PDB entry 6XP1 | X-ray diffraction, 1.75 A resolution | chains A and C of the 5 polymer chains in the assembly

# Chain A (and C)
Protein: Pyrroline-5-carboxylate reductase 1, mitochondrial
Organism: Homo sapiens
Notes: EC 1.5.1.2; chain C of this document is another copy of the same molecule, construct and numbering; everything in this record applies to it too
Reference sequence: P32322 (P5CR1_HUMAN); residues 1-300 here = UniProt positions 1-300
Chain sequence (322 residues; numbered -21 to 300; the number before each row is that of its first residue; numbers below 1 keep their minus sign (Met-21 is residue -21)):
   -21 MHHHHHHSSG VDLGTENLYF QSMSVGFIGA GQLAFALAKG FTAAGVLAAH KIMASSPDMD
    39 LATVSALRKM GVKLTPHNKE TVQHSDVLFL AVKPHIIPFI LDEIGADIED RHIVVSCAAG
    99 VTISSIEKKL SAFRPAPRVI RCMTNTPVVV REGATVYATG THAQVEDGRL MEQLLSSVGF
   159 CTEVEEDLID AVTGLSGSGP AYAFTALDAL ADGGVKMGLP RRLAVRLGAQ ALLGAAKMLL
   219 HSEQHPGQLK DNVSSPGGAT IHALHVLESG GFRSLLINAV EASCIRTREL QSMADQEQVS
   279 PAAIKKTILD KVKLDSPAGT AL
Unresolved in the structure: -21 to 0, 7-8, 34-38, 274-300 (chain C: -21 to 0, 275-300)
Construct notes: initiating methionine (-21); expression tag (-20 to 0)
Ligand contacts: (2S)-1,3-thiazolidine-2-carboxylic acid (T2C): Val231, Ser232, Ser233, Gly236, Ala237, Thr238
UniProt features mapped onto this chain:
  - binding site (NADP(+)): Ile6 to Leu11, Ser34, Asn56, Ala69 to Pro72, Cys95 to Ala97
  - binding site (NADPH): Ala8, Gln10, Leu11, Ser34, Asp36, Asn56, Val70, Lys71, Ala97, Asn230
  - binding site (L-proline): Glu164, Ala237, Thr238
  - modified residue: Ser2 (N-acetylserine), Ser278 (Phosphoserine)
  - natural variant: Arg119 (R119G: In ARCL2B; R119H: In ARCL2B), Ala179 (A179T: In ARCL2B), Gly206 (G206R: In ARCL2B; G206W: In ARCL2B), Gly248 (G248E: In ARCL3B), Arg251 (R251H: In ARCL3B), Ala257 (A257T: In ARCL3B), Arg266 (R266Q: In ARCL2B)
  - mutagenesis: Glu221 (E221A: Reduced enzyme activity), Thr238 (T238A: Decreased pyrroline-5-carboxylate reductase activity)
Reported in the primary citation:
  - binding site for (2S)-1,3-thiazolidine-2-carboxylic acid: Val231, Ser233, Thr238

# Chain A / chain C interface
Pairs across the interface - 15 pairs, chain A then chain C:
  Lys228(A) with Asp190(C), salt bridge; Arg199(C)
  Asp229(A) with Arg199(C), salt bridge
  Pro234(A) with Val193(C); Gly196(C); Leu197(C); Pro198(C), hydrophobic
  Gly235(A) with Val193(C), hydrogen bond (backbone-backbone); Lys194(C); Gly196(C)
  Ile239(A) with Asp190(C); Val193(C), hydrophobic; Lys194(C)
  His240(A) with Lys194(C)
  His243(A) with Lys194(C), hydrogen bond
Also at the interface, not in a pair above, chain A (9 interface residues in all): Ser232, Ser233

# Summary
Chain A and chain C form an interface of 9 and 7 residues respectively, with 2 hydrogen bonds and 2 salt
bridges. Polar pairs include Lys228(A)-Asp190(C), Asp229(A)-Arg199(C) and His243(A)-Lys194(C). Chain A binds
(2S)-1,3-thiazolidine-2-carboxylic acid. From the paper: a binding site for (2S)-1,3-thiazolidine-2-carboxylic
acid at Val231(A), Ser233(A) and Thr238(A).
Both chains are Pyrroline-5-carboxylate reductase 1, mitochondrial (Homo sapiens). Entry 6XP1 (Structure of
human PYCR1 complexed with L-thiazolidine-2-carboxylate) was determined by X-ray diffraction together with
6XOZ, 6XP0, 6XP2 and 6XP3 from the same study.
